3LCS - chain A; structure by X-ray diffraction, 1.95 A resolution.

Chain A:
Molecule: ALK tyrosine kinase receptor
Source organism: Homo sapiens
Notes: EC 2.7.10.1; fragment: CATALYTIC DOMAIN residues 1072-1410
Reference sequence: Q9UM73 (ALK_HUMAN); residue numbers follow UniProt; this construct covers 1072-1410
Chain sequence (344 residues; numbered 1067 to 1410; the number before each row is that of its first residue):
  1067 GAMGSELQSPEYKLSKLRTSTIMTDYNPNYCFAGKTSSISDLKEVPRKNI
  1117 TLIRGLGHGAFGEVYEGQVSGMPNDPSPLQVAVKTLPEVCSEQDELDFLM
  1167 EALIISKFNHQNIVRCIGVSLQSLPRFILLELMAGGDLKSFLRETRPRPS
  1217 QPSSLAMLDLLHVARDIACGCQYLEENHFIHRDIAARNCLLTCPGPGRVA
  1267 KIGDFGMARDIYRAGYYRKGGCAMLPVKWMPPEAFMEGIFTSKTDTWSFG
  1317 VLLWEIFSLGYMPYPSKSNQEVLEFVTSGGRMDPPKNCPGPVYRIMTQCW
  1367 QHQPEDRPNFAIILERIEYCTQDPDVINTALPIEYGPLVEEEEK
Unresolved in the structure: 1067-1095, 1400-1410
Sequence notes: expression tag (1067-1071); engineered mutation Gly1281 (Ser in Q9UM73)
Swiss-Prot annotation at these positions:
  - active site: Asp1249 (Proton acceptor)
  - binding site (ATP): His1124, Lys1150, Glu1197 to Met1199, Asp1270
  - modified residue (Phosphotyrosine): Tyr1078, Tyr1092, Tyr1096, Tyr1131, Tyr1278
  - natural variant: Asp1091 (D1091N: In NBLST3), Gly1128 (G1128A: In NBLST3), Thr1151 (T1151M: In NBLST3), Met1166 (M1166R: In NBLST3), Ile1171 (I1171N: In NBLST3), Phe1174 (F1174C: In NBLST3; F1174I: In NBLST3; F1174L: In NBLST3; F1174V: In NBLST3), Arg1192 (R1192P: In NBLST3), Ala1234 (A1234T: In NBLST3), Phe1245 (F1245C: In NBLST3; F1245V: In NBLST3), Ile1250 (I1250T: In NBLST3), Arg1275 (R1275L: Observed in neuroblastoma; R1275Q: In NBLST3), Tyr1278 (Y1278S: In NBLST3)
Residues lining bound ligands: staurosporine (STU): Leu1122, Gly1123, His1124, Gly1125, Val1130, Ala1148, Lys1150, Glu1167, Leu1196, Glu1197, Leu1198, Met1199, Gly1202, Asp1203, Ser1206, Arg1253, Leu1256, Gly1269, Asp1270

In short:
Bound to chain A: staurosporine. UniProt lists active-site residue Asp1249 and 6 ATP-binding residues.
Chain A is ALK tyrosine kinase receptor (Homo sapiens); the structure, Crystal Structure of the Anaplastic
Lymphoma Kinase Catalytic Domain, was determined by X-ray diffraction, deposited together with 3LCT and 3L9P.
